Entry 9J36 (electron microscopy, 2.50 A resolution); this record covers chains D and B of the 4 polymer chains in the assembly.

[Chain D (and B)]
Molecule: Probable cyclic nucleotide-gated ion channel 5
Organism: Arabidopsis thaliana
Notes: chain B of this document is another copy of the same molecule, construct and numbering; everything in this record applies to it too
UniProtKB: Q8RWS9 (CNGC5_ARATH); residues 1-717 here = UniProt positions 1-717
Amino-acid sequence (726 residues; numbered -8 to 717; the number before each row is that of its first residue; numbers below 1 keep their minus sign (Met-8 is residue -8)):
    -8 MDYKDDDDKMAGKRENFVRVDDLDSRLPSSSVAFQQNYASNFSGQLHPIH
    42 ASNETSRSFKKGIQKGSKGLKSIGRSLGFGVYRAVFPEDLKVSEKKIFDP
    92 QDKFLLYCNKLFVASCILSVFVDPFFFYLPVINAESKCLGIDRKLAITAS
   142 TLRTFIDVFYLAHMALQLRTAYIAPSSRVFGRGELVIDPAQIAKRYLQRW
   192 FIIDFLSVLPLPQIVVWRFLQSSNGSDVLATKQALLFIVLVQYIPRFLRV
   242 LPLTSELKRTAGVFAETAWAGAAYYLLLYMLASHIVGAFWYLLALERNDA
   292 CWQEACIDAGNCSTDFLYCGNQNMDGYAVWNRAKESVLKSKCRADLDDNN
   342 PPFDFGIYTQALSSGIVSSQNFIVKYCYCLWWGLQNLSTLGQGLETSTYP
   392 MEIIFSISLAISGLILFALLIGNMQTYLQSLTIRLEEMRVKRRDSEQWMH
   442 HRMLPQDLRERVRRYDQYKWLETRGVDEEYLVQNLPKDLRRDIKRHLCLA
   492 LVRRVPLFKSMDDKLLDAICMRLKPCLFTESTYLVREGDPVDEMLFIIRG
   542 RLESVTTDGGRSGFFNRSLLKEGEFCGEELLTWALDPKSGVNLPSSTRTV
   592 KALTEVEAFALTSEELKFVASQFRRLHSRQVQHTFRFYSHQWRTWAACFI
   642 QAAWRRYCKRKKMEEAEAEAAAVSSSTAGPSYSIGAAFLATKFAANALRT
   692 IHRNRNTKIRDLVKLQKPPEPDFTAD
Unresolved in the structure: -8 to 85, 549-554, 615-717
Construct notes: initiating methionine (-8); expression tag (-7 to 0)
Disulfide bonds: Cys129-Cys310, Cys292-Cys333, Cys297-Cys303
Swiss-Prot annotation at these positions:
  - region: Phe614 to Tyr629 (Calmodulin-binding)
  - binding site (a nucleoside 3',5'-cyclic phosphate): Leu498 to Phe628

[Interface between chain D and chain B]
Contacting residue pairs (19; chain D residue first):
  Ile164(D) - Met444(B)
  Ala165(D) - Met444(B)
  Pro166(D) - Met444(B)
  Pro166(D) - Leu445(B)
  Pro166(D) - Pro446(B)
  Arg173(D) - His442(B)
  Arg173(D) - Arg443(B)  hydrogen bond (side chain-backbone)
  Arg173(D) - Met444(B)
  Arg250(D) - Arg434(B)
  Arg250(D) - Gln438(B)
  Arg434(D) - Arg250(B)
  Gln438(D) - Arg250(B)
  His442(D) - Arg173(B)
  Arg443(D) - Arg173(B)  hydrogen bond (backbone-side chain)
  Met444(D) - Ile164(B)
  Met444(D) - Ala165(B)
  Met444(D) - Pro166(B)
  Met444(D) - Arg173(B)
  Leu445(D) - Pro166(B)
Also at the interface, not in a pair above, chain D (13 interface residues in all): Ser167, Pro446
Also at the interface, not in a pair above, chain B (13 interface residues in all): Ser167

[In short]
The chain D/chain B interface involves 13 residues from each chain, with 2 hydrogen bonds. Its one
hydrogen-bonded contact is Arg173(D)-Arg443(B). From UniProt: 3 nucleoside 3',5'-cyclic phosphate-binding
residues on chain D.
Chain D and chain B are both Probable cyclic nucleotide-gated ion channel 5 (Arabidopsis thaliana); the
structure, Cryo-EM structure of Arabidopsis CNGC5, was determined by electron microscopy (same publication as
9J34 and 9J35).
